PDB entry 5W3O | electron microscopy, 3.01 A resolution | chains A and C of the 5 polymer chains in the assembly

[Chain A]
Molecule: viral protein 1
From: Human rhinovirus 14
UniProt: P03303 (POLG_HRV14); residues 1-289 here correspond to UniProt positions 568-856 (UniProt number = residue number + 567)
Chain sequence (289 residues; row label = number of the first residue in the row):
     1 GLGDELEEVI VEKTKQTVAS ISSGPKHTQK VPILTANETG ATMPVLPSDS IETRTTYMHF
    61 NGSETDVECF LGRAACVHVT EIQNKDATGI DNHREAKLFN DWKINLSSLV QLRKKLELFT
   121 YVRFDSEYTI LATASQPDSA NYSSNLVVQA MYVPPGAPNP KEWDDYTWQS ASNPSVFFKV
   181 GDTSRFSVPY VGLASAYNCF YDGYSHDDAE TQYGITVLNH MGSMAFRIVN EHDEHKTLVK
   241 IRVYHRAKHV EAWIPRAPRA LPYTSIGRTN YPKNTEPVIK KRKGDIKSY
Disordered / not traced: 1-60
UniProt features mapped onto this chain:
  - site: Tyr289 (Cleavage)
From the paper describing this entry:
  - conformationally variable residues (order/disorder transition): Gly1 to Phe60

[Chain C]
Molecule: viral protein 2
From: Human rhinovirus 14
UniProt: P03303 (POLG_HRV14); residues 1-262 here correspond to UniProt positions 70-331 (UniProt number = residue number + 69)
Chain sequence (262 residues; each row starts with the number of its first residue):
     1 SPNVEACGYS DRVQQITLGN STITTQEAAN AVVCYAEWPE YLPDVDASDV NKTSKPDTSV
    61 CRFYTLDSKT WTTGSKGWCW KLPDALKDMG VFGQNMFFHS LGRSGYTVHV QCNATKFHSG
   121 CLLVVVIPEH QLASHEGGNV SVKYTFTHPG ERGIDLSSAN EVGGPVKDVI YNMNGTLLGN
   181 LLIFPHQFIN LRTNNTATIV IPYINSVPID SMTRHNNVSL MVIPIAPLTV PTGATPSLPI
   241 TVTIAPMCTE FSGIRSKSIV PQ
Disordered / not traced: 1-12, 43-56, 261-262
UniProt features mapped onto this chain:
  - site: Gln262 (Cleavage)

[Interface between chain A and chain C]
Residue-residue contacts - 84 pairs, chain A then chain C:
  Thr120(A) with Glu129(C)
  Tyr121(A) with Glu129(C), hydrogen bond; Ile204(C); Asn205(C); Ser206(C)
  Ala194(A) with Ser206(C); Val207(C), hydrophobic
  Ser195(A) with Ser206(C), hydrogen bond (backbone-backbone)
  Asn198(A) with Ser206(C), hydrogen bond
  Phe200(A) with Glu129(C); Gln131(C)
  Tyr201(A) with Glu129(C); Gln131(C), hydrogen bond (backbone-side chain); His215(C)
  Asp202(A) with Lys81(C), salt bridge; Glu129(C), hydrogen bond (backbone-side chain); His130(C); His215(C); Asn216(C), hydrogen bond (backbone-backbone)
  Gly203(A) with Arg214(C); His215(C)
  Tyr204(A) with Val142(C); Lys143(C); Tyr144(C), hydrogen bond (side chain-backbone); Arg214(C), hydrogen bond (backbone-backbone)
  His206(A) with Arg214(C)
  Glu210(A) with Tyr144(C)
  Gln212(A) with Ser141(C), hydrogen bond (backbone-side chain)
  Tyr213(A) with Lys81(C); His130(C), hydrogen bond (side chain-backbone); Gln131(C), hydrogen bond (backbone-side chain); Leu132(C), hydrogen bond (side chain-backbone); Ser141(C); Val142(C); Thr147(C)
  Gly214(A) with Gln131(C)
  Ile254(A) with Tyr35(C); Pro128(C), hydrophobic; Ile204(C), hydrophobic
  Pro255(A) with Tyr35(C); Ile183(C)
  Arg256(A) with Ile127(C); Pro128(C), hydrogen bond (side chain-backbone); Glu129(C), hydrogen bond (side chain-backbone); Asn174(C); Ile183(C); Phe184(C)
  Ala257(A) with Thr176(C); Asn180(C); Ile183(C); Phe184(C)
  Pro258(A) with Thr176(C); Asn180(C)
  Arg259(A) with Asn174(C), hydrogen bond (side chain-backbone); Gly175(C); Thr176(C)
  Ala260(A) with Gly175(C), hydrogen bond (backbone-backbone); Leu177(C), hydrophobic
  Leu261(A) with Tyr171(C), hydrophobic; Gly175(C), hydrogen bond (backbone-backbone)
  Thr264(A) with Gly138(C), hydrogen bond (side chain-backbone)
  Ser265(A) with Gly138(C); Asn139(C), hydrogen bond
  Gly267(A) with Gln131(C), hydrogen bond (backbone-side chain)
  Arg268(A) with Gln131(C); Asn139(C), hydrogen bond; Ser141(C)
  Thr269(A) with Gln131(C), hydrogen bond (side chain-backbone); Leu132(C), hydrogen bond (side chain-backbone); Ala133(C), hydrogen bond (side chain-backbone); Asn174(C)
  Asn270(A) with Ala133(C); Ser134(C), hydrogen bond (side chain-backbone); Gly138(C), hydrogen bond (side chain-backbone); Val140(C), hydrogen bond (side chain-backbone)
  Tyr271(A) with Val166(C); Asp168(C); Tyr171(C); Gly175(C)
  Lys273(A) with His135(C); Val166(C)
  Val278(A) with Tyr171(C), hydrophobic; Leu177(C), hydrophobic
  Ile279(A) with Leu177(C), hydrophobic
Also at the interface, not in a pair above, chain A (39 interface residues in all): Ala196, Cys199, Asp207, Asp208, Glu276, Pro277
Also at the interface, not in a pair above, chain C (41 interface residues in all): Glu136, Gly137, Met173, Asp210, Thr213

[Summary]
The interface between chain A and chain C involves 39 residues on one side and 41 on the other; the contacts
include 27 hydrogen bonds and 1 salt bridge. Polar contacts include Asp202(A)-Lys81(C), Tyr121(A)-Glu129(C)
and Asn198(A)-Ser206(C). The paper reports conformational variability at Gly1(A).
Here chain A is viral protein 1 and chain C is viral protein 2, both from Human rhinovirus 14. Entry 5W3O
(CryoEM structure of rhinovirus B14 in complex with C5 Fab (33 degrees Celsius, molar ratio 1:3 ...) was
determined by electron microscopy together with 5W3E, 5W3L and 5W3M from the same study.
